PDB entry 9IIS | X-ray diffraction, 2.36 A resolution | chain A

Chain A:
Name: Ubiquitin-like protein SMT3, L-fucokinase/L-fucose-1-P guanylyltransferase
Organism: Saccharomyces cerevisiae S288C
UniProtKB: chimeric construct of Q12306, Q58T34: residues -99 to -2 from Q12306 (SMT3_YEAST) positions 1-98 (UniProt number = residue number + 100); residues 1-496 from Q58T34 positions 1-496 (same numbers)
Sequence (617 residues; row label = number of the first residue in the row; numbers below 1 keep their minus sign (Met-120 is residue -120)):
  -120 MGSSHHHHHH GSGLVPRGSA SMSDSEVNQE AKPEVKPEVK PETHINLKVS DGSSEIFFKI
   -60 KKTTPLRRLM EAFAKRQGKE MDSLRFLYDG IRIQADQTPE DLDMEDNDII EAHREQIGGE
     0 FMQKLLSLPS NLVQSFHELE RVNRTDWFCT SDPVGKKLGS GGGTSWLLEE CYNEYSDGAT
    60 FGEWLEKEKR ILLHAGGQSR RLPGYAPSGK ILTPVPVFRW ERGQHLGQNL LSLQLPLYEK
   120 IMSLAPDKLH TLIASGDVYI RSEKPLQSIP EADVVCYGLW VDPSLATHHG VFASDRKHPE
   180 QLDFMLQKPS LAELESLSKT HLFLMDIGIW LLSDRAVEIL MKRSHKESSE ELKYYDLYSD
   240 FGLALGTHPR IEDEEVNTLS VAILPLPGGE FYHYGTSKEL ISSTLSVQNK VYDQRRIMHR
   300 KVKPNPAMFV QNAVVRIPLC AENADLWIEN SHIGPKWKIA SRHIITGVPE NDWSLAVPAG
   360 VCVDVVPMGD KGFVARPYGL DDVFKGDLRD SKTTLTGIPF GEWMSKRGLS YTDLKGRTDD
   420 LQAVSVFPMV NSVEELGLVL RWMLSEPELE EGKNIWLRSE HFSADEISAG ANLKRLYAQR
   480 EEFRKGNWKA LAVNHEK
Unresolved in the structure: -120 to -79, 98-103, 291-304, 493-496
Differences from the reference sequence: initiating methionine (-120); expression tag (-119 to -100); linker (-1 to 0)
Curated features (UniProtKB/Swiss-Prot):
  - modified residue: Ser-98 (N-acetylserine), Ser-96 (Phosphoserine)
  - cross-link: Gly-2 (Glycyl lysine isopeptide (Gly-Lys) (interchain with K-? in acceptor proteins))
What the authors report for this chain:
  - mutagenesis - D31A, H73A (less than 10%): decreased catalytic activity
  - mutagenesis - R80A, D136A: abolished catalytic activity
  - mutagenesis - H168A (13- to 30-fold), K187A (13- to 30-fold), H272A (13- to 30-fold): decreased binding to fucose-1-P
  - catalytic residues: Ser78, Arg80, Lys89, Asp136, Lys187, His272 (proposed by the authors, not directly observed)

Summary:
From the paper: catalytic residues Ser78, Arg80 and Lys89 among others; H168A, K187A and H272A reduce binding
to fucose-1-P; 7 substitutions were tested in all.
Chain A is Ubiquitin-like protein SMT3, L-fucokinase/L-fucose-1-P guanylyltransferase (Saccharomyces
cerevisiae S288C); the structure, GDP-fucose pyrophosphorylase part of FKP with a SUMO tag, was determined by
X-ray diffraction, deposited together with 9IIP and 9IIT.
